PDB entry 5GNL | X-ray diffraction, 1.95 A resolution | chain A

== Chain A ==
Name: Vitamin D(3) 25-hydroxylase
From: Pseudonocardia autotrophica
Notes: EC 1.14.15.15
UniProt: C4B644 (CPVDH_PSEAH); residues 1-403 here = UniProt positions 1-403
Chain sequence (411 residues; row label = number of the first residue in the row):
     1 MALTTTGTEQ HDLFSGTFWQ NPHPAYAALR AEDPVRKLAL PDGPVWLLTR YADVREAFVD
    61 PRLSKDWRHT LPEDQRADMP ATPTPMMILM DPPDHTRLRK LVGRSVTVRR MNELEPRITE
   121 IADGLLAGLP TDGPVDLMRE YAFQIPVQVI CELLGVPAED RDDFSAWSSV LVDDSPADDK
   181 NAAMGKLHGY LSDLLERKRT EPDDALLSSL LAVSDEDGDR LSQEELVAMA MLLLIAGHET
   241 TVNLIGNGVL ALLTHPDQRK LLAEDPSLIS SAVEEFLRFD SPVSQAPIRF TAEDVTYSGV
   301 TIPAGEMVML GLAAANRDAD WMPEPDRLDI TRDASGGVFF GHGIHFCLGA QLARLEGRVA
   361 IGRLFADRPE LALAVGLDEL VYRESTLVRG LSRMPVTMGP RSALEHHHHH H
Unresolved in the structure: 1-8, 404-411
Construct notes: engineered mutation Val106 (Phe in C4B644); expression tag (404-411)
UniProt features mapped onto this chain:
  - binding site (heme): Cys347
  - mutagenesis: Thr70 (T70R: Increases 25-hydroxylase activity 2.0-fold. Increases 25-hydroxylase activity 21.6-fold; when associated with V156L, E216M and E348R), Val156 (V156L: Increases 25-hydroxylase activity 21.6-fold; when associated with T70R; E216M and E348R; V156S: Increases 25-hydroxylase activity 2.5-fold), Glu216 (E216A: Increases 25-hydroxylase activity 1.9-fold; E216M: Increases 25-hydroxylase activity 21.6-fold; when associated with T70R; V156L and E348R), Glu384 (E384R: Increases 25-hydroxylase activity 2.8-fold. Increases 25-hydroxylase activity 21.6-fold; when associated with T70R; V156L and E216M)

== Overview ==
UniProt lists heme-binding residue Cys347 and 4 mutagenesis sites.
Chain A is Vitamin D(3) 25-hydroxylase (Pseudonocardia autotrophica); the structure, Cytochrome P450 Vdh
(CYP107BR1) F106V mutant, was determined by X-ray diffraction together with 5GNM from the same study.
